6VJA - chains C and H of the 6 polymer chains in the assembly; structure by electron microscopy, 3.30 A resolution.

== Chain C ==
Protein: B-lymphocyte antigen CD20
Organism: Homo sapiens
Reference sequence: P11836 (CD20_HUMAN); residue numbers follow UniProt; this construct covers 41-297
Chain sequence (278 residues; numbered 38 to 315; the number before each row is that of its first residue):
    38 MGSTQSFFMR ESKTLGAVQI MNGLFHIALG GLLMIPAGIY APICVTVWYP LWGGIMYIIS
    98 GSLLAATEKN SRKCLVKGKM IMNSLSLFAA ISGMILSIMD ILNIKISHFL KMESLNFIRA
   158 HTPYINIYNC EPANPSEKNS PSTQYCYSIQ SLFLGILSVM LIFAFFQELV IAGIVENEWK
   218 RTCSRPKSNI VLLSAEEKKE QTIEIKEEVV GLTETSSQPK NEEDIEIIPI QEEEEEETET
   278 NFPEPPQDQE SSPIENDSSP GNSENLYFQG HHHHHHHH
Not modelled in the structure: 38-45, 211-315
Construct notes: initiating methionine (38); expression tag (39-40, 298-315)
Curated features (UniProtKB/Swiss-Prot):
  - region: Ala74 to Ile80 (Epitope 1), Phe146 to Pro160 (Epitope 2), Glu168 to Lys175 (Epitope 3 (recognized by antibodies, including Rituximab))
  - modified residue: Ser225 (Phosphoserine), Thr239 (Phosphothreonine)
  - lipidation (S-palmitoyl cysteine): Cys111, Cys220
Disulfide bonds: Cys167-Cys183
From the paper describing this entry:
  - self-association interface (contacts with another copy of this molecule); pairs are residue here / residue on that copy: Ala54-Ala54, Met58-Met58, Tyr161-Gln181 (backbone contact), Ser179-Ser179, Tyr182-Tyr182, Phe62, Ala65, Leu69, Leu189, Ile193, Val196, Phe200

== Chain H ==
Protein: Rituximab Fab heavy chain
Organism: Homo sapiens
Notes: antibody fragment or engineered binder
Chain sequence (224 residues; row label = number of the first residue in the row; a row labelled like 82A-82C holds insertion residues (82A, then the next letters in order)):
     1 QVQLQQPGAE LVKPGASVKM SCKASGYTFT SYNMHWVKQT PGRGLEWIGA IY
   52A P
    53 GNGDTSYNQK FKGKATLTAD KSSSTAYMQL
82A-82C SSL
    83 TSEDSAVYYC ARSTYYGG
100A-100D DWYF
   101 NVWGAGTTVT VSAASTKGPS VFPLAPSSKS TSGGTAALGC LVKDYFPEPV TVSWNSGALT
   161 SGVHTFPAVL QSSGLYSLSS VVTVPSSSLG TQTYICNVNH KPSNTKVDKK VEPKSC
Disulfide bonds: Cys22-Cys92, Cys140-Cys196
From the paper describing this entry:
  - contacts within the chain: Tyr97-Trp100B

== Chain C / chain H interface ==
Pairs across the interface (11; chain C residue first):
  Pro169(C) - Ser58(H)
  Asn171(C) - Asn33(H)  hydrogen bond
  Asn171(C) - His35(H)  hydrogen bond
  Asn171(C) - Ser95(H)
  Asn171(C) - Trp100B(H)
  Pro172(C) - Ala50(H)
  Pro172(C) - Tyr52(H)  hydrophobic
  Pro172(C) - Asp56(H)
  Ser173(C) - Asn33(H)  hydrogen bond
  Glu174(C) - Trp100B(H)
  Lys175(C) - Asp56(H)
Other interface residues (no listed pair), chain C (7 interface residues in all): Ala170
Other interface residues (no listed pair), chain H (11 interface residues in all): Trp47, Ile51, Thr57
The authors on this interface:
  - residue pairs: Pro169(C)-Ser58(H) (backbone contact), Asn171(C)-His35(H) (hydrogen bond), Ser173(C)-Asn33(H) (hydrogen bond), Ser173(C)-Tyr52(H), Glu174(C)-Trp100B(H)
  - epitope / paratope residues, chain C: Pro169(C), Ala170(C), Asn171(C), Ser173(C), Glu174(C)
  - epitope / paratope residues, chain H: Asn33(H), His35(H), Tyr52(H), Ser58(H), Trp100B(H)

== Summary ==
7 residues of chain C face 11 of chain H across their interface; the contacts include 3 hydrogen bonds. Among
the polar pairs are Asn171(C)-Asn33(H), Asn171(C)-His35(H) and Ser173(C)-Asn33(H). The authors report a
backbone contact between Pro169(C) and Ser58(H); hydrogen bonds between Asn171(C) and His35(H) and Ser173(C)
and Asn33(H); contacts between Ser173(C) and Tyr52(H) and Glu174(C) and Trp100B(H). From the paper:
epitope/paratope residues Pro169(C), Ala170(C) and Asn33(H) among others; a self-association interface
involving Ala54(C), Met58(C) and Phe62(C) among others.
Here chain C is B-lymphocyte antigen CD20 and chain H is Rituximab Fab heavy chain, both from Homo sapiens.
Entry 6VJA (Structure of CD20 in complex with rituximab Fab) was determined by electron microscopy.
